Entry 1PYT (X-ray diffraction, 2.35 A resolution); this record covers chains B and D of the 4 polymer chains in the assembly.

# Chain B
Name: Procarboxypeptidase A
Source organism: Bos taurus
Notes: EC 3.4.17.1
UniProtKB: P00730 (CBPA1_BOVIN); residues 1-309 here correspond to UniProt positions 111-419 (UniProt number = residue number + 110)
Chain sequence (309 residues; numbered 1 to 309; the number before each row is that of its first residue):
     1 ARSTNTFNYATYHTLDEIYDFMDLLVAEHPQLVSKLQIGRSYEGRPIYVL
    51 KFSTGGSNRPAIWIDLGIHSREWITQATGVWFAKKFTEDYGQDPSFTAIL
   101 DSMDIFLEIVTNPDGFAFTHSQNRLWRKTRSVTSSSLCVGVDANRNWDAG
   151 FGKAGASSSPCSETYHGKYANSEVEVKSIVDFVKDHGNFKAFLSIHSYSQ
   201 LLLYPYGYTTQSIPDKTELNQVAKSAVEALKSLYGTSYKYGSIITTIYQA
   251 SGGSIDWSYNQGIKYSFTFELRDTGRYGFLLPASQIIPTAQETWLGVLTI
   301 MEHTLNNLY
Disulfide bonds: Cys138-Cys161
Ion coordination: Zn2+: His69, Glu72, His196
Curated features (UniProtKB/Swiss-Prot):
  - active site: Glu270 (Proton donor/acceptor)
  - binding site (substrate): His69 to Glu72, Arg127, Asn144, Arg145, Ser197, Tyr198, Tyr248
  - binding site (Zn(2+)): His69, Glu72, His196

# Chain D
Name: Chymotrypsinogen C
Source organism: Bos taurus
Chain sequence (251 residues; each row starts with the number of its first residue; note: 3 numbers in that range are skipped by the numbering (no residue carries them; nothing is unmodelled there); a row labelled like 736A-736C holds insertion residues (736A, then the next letters in order)):
   701 CGAPIFQPNLSA
   715 RVVGGEDAIPHSWPWQISLQYL
736A-736C RDN
   737 TWRHTCGGTLITPNHVLTAAHCISNT
  762A L
   763 TYRVALGKNNLEVEDEA
  779A G
   780 SLYVGVDTIFVHEKWNSFLVRNDIALIKLAETVELGDTIQVACLPSEGSL
   830 LPQDYPCFVTGWGRL
   846 YTNGPIAAELQQGLQPVVDYATCSQ
870A-870B RD
   871 WWGTTVKETMVCAGGDGV
  888A I
   889 SACNGDSGGPLNCQADGQWDVRGIVSFGS
  917A G
   918 LSCN
  921A T
   922 FKKPTVFTRVSAYIDWINQKLQL
Disulfide bonds: Cys701-Cys822, Cys742-Cys758, Cys836-Cys901, Cys868-Cys882, Cys891-Cys920

# How chain B and chain D interact
Residue-residue contacts (19):
  Asn5(B) with Trp794(D); Asn795(D), hydrogen bond; Ser796(D), hydrogen bond (backbone-backbone)
  Thr6(B) with Trp794(D); Ser796(D)
  Phe7(B) with Ser796(D), hydrogen bond (backbone-side chain)
  Trp81(B) with Phe797(D)
  Lys84(B) with Phe797(D)
  Lys85(B) with Phe797(D)
  Glu88(B) with Phe797(D); Leu798(D)
  Leu233(B) with Lys924(D)
  Tyr234(B) with Lys924(D)
  Arg272(B) with Leu918(D)
  Tyr277(B) with Asn848(D), hydrogen bond
  Pro282(B) with Asn848(D)
  Ser284(B) with Gly917A(D)
  Gln285(B) with Leu918(D)
  Pro288(B) with Ser917(D)
Also at the interface, not in a pair above, chain B (16 interface residues in all): Tyr9
Also at the interface, not in a pair above, chain D (12 interface residues in all): Leu844, Trp872

# Overview
16 residues of chain B face 12 of chain D across their interface, with 4 hydrogen bonds. Among the polar pairs
are Asn5(B)-Asn795(D), Phe7(B)-Ser796(D) and Tyr277(B)-Asn848(D). UniProt lists active-site residue Glu270(B),
10 substrate-binding residues and 3 Zn2+-binding residues on chain B.
Here chain B is Procarboxypeptidase A and chain D is Chymotrypsinogen C, both from Bos taurus. Entry 1PYT
(Ternary complex of procarboxypeptidase A, proproteinase E, and chymotrypsinogen C) was determined by X-ray
diffraction.
